PDB entry 7KYL | X-ray diffraction, 2.00 A resolution | chains H and L of the 3 polymer chains in the assembly

# Chain H
Molecule: POWV-80 Fab heavy chain
Organism: Mus musculus
Notes: antibody fragment or engineered binder
Sequence (228 residues; row label = number of the first residue in the row):
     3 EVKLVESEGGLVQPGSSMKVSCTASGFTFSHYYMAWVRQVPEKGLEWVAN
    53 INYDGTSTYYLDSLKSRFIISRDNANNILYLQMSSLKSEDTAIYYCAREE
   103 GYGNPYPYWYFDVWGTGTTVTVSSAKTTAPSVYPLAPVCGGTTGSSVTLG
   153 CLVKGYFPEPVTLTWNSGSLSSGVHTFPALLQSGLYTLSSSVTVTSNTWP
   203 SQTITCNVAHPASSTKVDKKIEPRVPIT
Disulfide bonds: C24-C98, C153-C208
Ion coordination: Na+: S174, T195

# Chain L
Molecule: POWV-80 Fab light chain
Organism: Mus musculus
Notes: antibody fragment or engineered binder
Sequence (213 residues; row label = number of the first residue in the row):
     1 EIVLTQSPAILSASPGEKVTMTCRASSSVSYMHWYQQKPGSSPKSWIYAT
    51 SNLASGVPTRFSGSGSGTSYSLTISRVEAEDAATYYCQQRSSNPRTFGGG
   101 TKLEIKRADAAPTVSIFPPSSEQLTSGGASVVCFLNNFYPKDINVKWKID
   151 GSERQNGVLNSWTDQDSKDSTYSMSSTLTLTKDEYERHNSYTCEATHKTS
   201 TSPIVKSFNRNEC
Modified / non-standard residues: E1 (pyroglutamic acid; PCA)
Disulfide bonds: C23-C87, C133-C193

# How chain H and chain L interact
Inter-chain disulfides: C141(H)-C213(L)
Residue-residue contacts - 69 pairs, chain H then chain L:
  Q41(H) with Q37(L), hydrogen bond; Y86(L)
  L47(H) with F97(L)
  W49(H) with P94(L), hydrophobic; R95(L)
  N52(H) with R90(L); R95(L)
  L63(H) with P94(L), hydrophobic
  Y97(H) with Q37(L); S42(L); P43(L)
  E101(H) with R90(L), salt bridge; R95(L), salt bridge
  Y108(H) with R90(L)
  P109(H) with S30(L); Y31(L); H33(L); R90(L); S91(L)
  Y110(H) with Y31(L); H33(L); Y48(L); A49(L), hydrophobic
  W111(H) with H33(L), hydrogen bond (backbone-side chain); R90(L)
  Y112(H) with H33(L); Y35(L); Y48(L), hydrophobic
  F113(H) with Y35(L), hydrogen bond (backbone-side chain); S45(L); R95(L)
  W116(H) with Y35(L); P43(L)
  G117(H) with S42(L), hydrogen bond (backbone-side chain)
  V134(H) with E122(L)
  Y135(H) with S120(L); Q123(L); S126(L)
  P136(H) with S120(L)
  L137(H) with F117(L)
  A138(H) with F117(L)
  V140(H) with I116(L); P118(L); F208(L), hydrophobic
  C141(H) with E212(L); C213(L), disulfide
  G142(H) with C213(L)
  T150(H) with S115(L); F117(L)
  H177(H) with N136(L); N137(L), hydrogen bond; S173(L)
  F179(H) with F134(L), hydrophobic; N136(L); S161(L); T163(L); S173(L); M174(L); S175(L)
  P180(H) with S161(L), hydrogen bond (backbone-side chain); W162(L)
  L182(H) with N160(L)
  S191(H) with S175(L), hydrogen bond
  S192(H) with F134(L)
  S193(H) with F134(L); N136(L), hydrogen bond
  K221(H) with E122(L), salt bridge
  R226(H) with P118(L), hydrogen bond (side chain-backbone); P119(L), hydrogen bond (side chain-backbone)
Also at the interface, not in a pair above, chain H (45 interface residues in all): V39, E48, D114, P139, L151, G152, L154, K156, T178, Q184, P228, I229
Also at the interface, not in a pair above, chain L (45 interface residues in all): S41, Q88, S121, S130, V132, L159, T179

# Summary
Chain H and chain L each contribute 45 residues to their interface, with 1 disulfide bond, 10 hydrogen bonds
and 3 salt bridges. Polar pairs include E101(H)-R90(L), E101(H)-R95(L) and K221(H)-E122(L). S174(H) and
T195(H) form the Na+ site.
Chain H is POWV-80 Fab heavy chain and chain L is POWV-80 Fab light chain, both from Mus musculus; the
structure, Powassan virus Envelope protein DIII in complex with neutralizing Fab POWV-80, was determined by
X-ray diffraction.
